Entry 5WML (X-ray diffraction, 2.10 A resolution); this record covers chains A and B.

Chain A (and B):
Name: Bifunctional aspartate aminotransferase and glutamate/aspartate-prephenate aminotransferase
Source organism: Arabidopsis thaliana
Notes: EC 2.6.1.1, 2.6.1.78, 2.6.1.79; chain B of this document is another copy of the same molecule, construct and numbering; everything in this record applies to it too
UniProt: Q9SIE1 (PAT_ARATH); residue numbers follow UniProt; this construct covers 1-475
Chain sequence (475 residues; row label = number of the first residue in the row):
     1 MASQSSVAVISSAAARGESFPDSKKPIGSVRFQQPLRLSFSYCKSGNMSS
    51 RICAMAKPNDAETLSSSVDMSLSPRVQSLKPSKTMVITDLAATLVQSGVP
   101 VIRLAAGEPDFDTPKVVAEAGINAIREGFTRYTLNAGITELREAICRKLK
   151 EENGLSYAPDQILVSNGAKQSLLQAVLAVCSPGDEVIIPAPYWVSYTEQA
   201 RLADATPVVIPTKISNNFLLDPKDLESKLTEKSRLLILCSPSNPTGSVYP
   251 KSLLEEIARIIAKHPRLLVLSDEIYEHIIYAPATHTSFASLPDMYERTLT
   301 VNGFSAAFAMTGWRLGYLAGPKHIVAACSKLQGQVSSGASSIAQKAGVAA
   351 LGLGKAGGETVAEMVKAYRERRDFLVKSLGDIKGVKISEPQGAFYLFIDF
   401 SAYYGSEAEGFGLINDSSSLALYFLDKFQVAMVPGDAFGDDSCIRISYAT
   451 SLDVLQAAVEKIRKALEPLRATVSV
Not modelled in the structure: 1-69, 474-475 (chain B: 1-70, 473-475)
Differences from the reference sequence: engineered mutation Ala306 (Lys in Q9SIE1)
Residues lining bound ligands:
  - glutamic acid (GLU): Ser82, Thr84, Met85, Ala105, Ala106, Gly107, Lys169, Trp193, Asn243, Tyr395, Arg445
  - 4'-deoxy-4'-aminopyridoxal-5'-phosphate (PMP): Gly167, Ala168, Lys169, Leu172, Trp193, Tyr196, Cys239, Asn243, Asp272, Ile274, Tyr275, Ser305, Arg314, Leu315, Tyr395
Curated features (UniProtKB/Swiss-Prot):
  - binding site (L-aspartate): Gly107, Trp193, Asn243, Arg445

Interface between chain A and chain B:
Contacting residue pairs (129):
  Met70(A) - Arg234(B)
  Met70(A) - Pro265(B)
  Met70(A) - His323(B)  hydrogen bond (backbone-side chain)
  Met70(A) - Ile324(B)
  Ser71(A) - Arg234(B)
  Leu72(A) - Ala178(B)
  Leu72(A) - Ala327(B)  hydrophobic
  Ser73(A) - Leu177(B)  hydrogen bond (side chain-backbone)
  Ser73(A) - Ala178(B)  hydrogen bond (backbone-backbone)
  Ser73(A) - Cys180(B)
  Ser73(A) - Ser181(B)
  Pro74(A) - Ser181(B)
  Arg75(A) - Asp204(B)  salt bridge
  Val76(A) - Leu177(B)
  Val76(A) - Ala178(B)  hydrophobic
  Val76(A) - Ala327(B)
  Val76(A) - Lys330(B)  hydrogen bond (backbone-side chain)
  Gln77(A) - Lys330(B)  hydrogen bond (backbone-side chain)
  Leu79(A) - Lys330(B)  hydrogen bond (backbone-side chain)
  Leu79(A) - Leu331(B)  hydrophobic
  Lys80(A) - Gln334(B)  hydrogen bond (backbone-side chain)
  Pro81(A) - Lys330(B)
  Pro81(A) - Gln334(B)
  Ser82(A) - Gln334(B)
  Met85(A) - Ser337(B)
  Asp89(A) - Leu134(B)
  Asp89(A) - Asn135(B)  hydrogen bond (side chain-backbone)
  Glu108(A) - Arg131(B)
  Glu108(A) - Tyr132(B)  hydrogen bond (side chain-backbone)
  Asp110(A) - Arg131(B)  hydrogen bond (backbone-side chain)
  Phe111(A) - Arg131(B)  hydrogen bond (backbone-side chain)
  Asp112(A) - Arg131(B)  salt bridge
  Thr113(A) - Thr130(B)  hydrogen bond
  Ala118(A) - Ile125(B)  hydrophobic
  Ile122(A) - Ile125(B)  hydrophobic
  Ile122(A) - Arg126(B)
  Ile125(A) - Ala118(B)
  Ile125(A) - Gly121(B)
  Ile125(A) - Ile122(B)  hydrophobic
  Ile125(A) - Ile125(B)  hydrophobic
  Ile125(A) - Trp313(B)  hydrophobic
  Arg126(A) - Ile122(B)
  Thr130(A) - Thr113(B)
  Thr130(A) - Thr311(B)
  Thr130(A) - Gly312(B)  hydrogen bond (backbone-backbone)
  Thr130(A) - Trp313(B)
  Arg131(A) - Glu108(B)
  Arg131(A) - Asp110(B)  hydrogen bond (side chain-backbone)
  Arg131(A) - Phe111(B)
  Arg131(A) - Asp112(B)  salt bridge
  Arg131(A) - Thr311(B)
  Arg131(A) - Gly312(B)
  Tyr132(A) - Glu108(B)  hydrogen bond (backbone-side chain)
  Tyr132(A) - Ser305(B)
  Tyr132(A) - Thr311(B)  hydrogen bond (backbone-side chain)
  Tyr132(A) - Arg314(B)
  Leu134(A) - Asp89(B)
  Asn135(A) - Met85(B)
  Asn135(A) - Asp89(B)  hydrogen bond (backbone-side chain)
  Asn166(A) - Asn166(B)
  Lys169(A) - Gly333(B)  hydrogen bond (side chain-backbone)
  Lys169(A) - Gln334(B)
  Lys169(A) - Val335(B)
  Lys169(A) - Ser336(B)
  Lys169(A) - Ser337(B)  hydrogen bond
  Gln170(A) - Val335(B)  hydrogen bond (backbone-backbone)
  Leu173(A) - Val335(B)  hydrophobic
  Leu177(A) - Ser73(B)  hydrogen bond (backbone-side chain)
  Leu177(A) - Val76(B)
  Ala178(A) - Leu72(B)
  Ala178(A) - Ser73(B)  hydrogen bond (backbone-backbone)
  Ala178(A) - Val76(B)  hydrophobic
  Cys180(A) - Ser73(B)
  Ser181(A) - Leu72(B)
  Ser181(A) - Ser73(B)
  Ser181(A) - Pro74(B)
  Ser195(A) - Gln334(B)  hydrogen bond
  Glu198(A) - Gln334(B)
  Gln199(A) - Gln334(B)  hydrogen bond (side chain-backbone)
  Leu202(A) - Leu331(B)  hydrophobic
  Asp204(A) - Arg75(B)  salt bridge
  Asp204(A) - Asp204(B)
  Arg234(A) - Ser71(B)  hydrogen bond (side chain-backbone)
  Ser305(A) - Tyr132(B)
  Thr311(A) - Thr130(B)
  Thr311(A) - Arg131(B)
  Thr311(A) - Tyr132(B)  hydrogen bond (side chain-backbone)
  Gly312(A) - Thr130(B)  hydrogen bond (backbone-backbone)
  Gly312(A) - Arg131(B)
  Gly312(A) - Tyr132(B)
  Gly312(A) - Ser340(B)  hydrogen bond (backbone-side chain)
  Gly312(A) - Ser341(B)  hydrogen bond (backbone-backbone)
  Trp313(A) - Ile125(B)  hydrophobic
  Trp313(A) - Thr130(B)
  Trp313(A) - Ile342(B)  hydrophobic
  Arg314(A) - Tyr132(B)
  Arg314(A) - Ser336(B)  hydrogen bond (side chain-backbone)
  Arg314(A) - Ser337(B)
  Arg314(A) - Gly338(B)  hydrogen bond (side chain-backbone)
  Arg314(A) - Ser340(B)
  Ala327(A) - Leu72(B)  hydrophobic
  Ala327(A) - Val76(B)
  Lys330(A) - Val76(B)  hydrogen bond (side chain-backbone)
  Lys330(A) - Gln77(B)  hydrogen bond (side chain-backbone)
  Lys330(A) - Leu79(B)  hydrogen bond (side chain-backbone)
  Lys330(A) - Pro81(B)
  Leu331(A) - Leu79(B)  hydrophobic
  Leu331(A) - Leu202(B)  hydrophobic
  Gly333(A) - Ser82(B)
  Gly333(A) - Met85(B)
  Gly333(A) - Lys169(B)  hydrogen bond (backbone-side chain)
  Gln334(A) - Lys80(B)  hydrogen bond (side chain-backbone)
  Gln334(A) - Pro81(B)
  Gln334(A) - Ser82(B)
  Gln334(A) - Lys169(B)
  Gln334(A) - Ser195(B)  hydrogen bond
  Gln334(A) - Glu198(B)
  Gln334(A) - Gln199(B)  hydrogen bond (backbone-side chain)
  Val335(A) - Lys169(B)
  Val335(A) - Gln170(B)
  Val335(A) - Leu173(B)  hydrophobic
  Ser336(A) - Met85(B)
  Ser336(A) - Lys169(B)
  Ser337(A) - Met85(B)
  Ser337(A) - Arg314(B)  hydrogen bond
  Ser340(A) - Gly312(B)
  Ser340(A) - Arg314(B)
  Ser341(A) - Gly312(B)  hydrogen bond (backbone-backbone)
  Ile342(A) - Trp313(B)  hydrophobic
Also at the interface, not in a pair above, chain A (70 interface residues in all): Ala92, Thr93, Gly107, Pro109, Gly121, Val179, Pro182, Ala203, Met310, His323, Gly338, Ala339
Also at the interface, not in a pair above, chain B (71 interface residues in all): Ser78, Gly107, Pro109, Thr133, Val179, Pro182, Ala203, Met310, Ala339

Summary:
70 residues of chain A face 71 of chain B across their interface; the contacts include 40 hydrogen bonds and 4
salt bridges. Polar contacts include Arg75(A)-Asp204(B), Asp112(A)-Arg131(B) and Met70(A)-His323(B). Chain A
binds 4'-deoxy-4'-aminopyridoxal-5'-phosphate and glutamic acid. UniProt lists 4 L-aspartate-binding residues
on chain A.
Both chains are Bifunctional aspartate aminotransferase and glutamate/aspartate-prephenate aminotransferase
(Arabidopsis thaliana). Entry 5WML (Arabidopsis thaliana Prephenate Aminotransferase mutant- K306A) was
determined by X-ray diffraction together with 5WMH, 5WMI and 5WMK from the same study.
